Entry 4ICG (X-ray diffraction, 2.92 A resolution); this record covers chains C and A of the 4 polymer chains in the assembly.

Chain C:
Molecule: Hemolysin expression modulating protein (Involved in environmental regulation of virulence factors)
From: Salmonella enterica subsp. enterica serovar Typhimurium str. LT2
UniProtKB: Q7CR17 (Q7CR17_SALTY); numbering as in UniProt (aligned over 2-72)
Amino-acid sequence (75 residues; each row starts with the number of its first residue; numbers below 1 keep their minus sign (Gly-2 is residue -2)):
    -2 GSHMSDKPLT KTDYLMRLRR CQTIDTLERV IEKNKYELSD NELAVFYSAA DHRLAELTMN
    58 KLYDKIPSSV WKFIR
Disordered / not traced: -2 to 5
Differences from the reference sequence: expression tag (-2 to 1)
Modified residues: Mse1 (selenomethionine); Mse13 (selenomethionine; parent Met); Mse56 (selenomethionine; parent Met)
From the paper describing this entry:
  - mutagenesis - R17A: unchanged binding to DNA-binding protein H-NS (chain A)

Chain A:
Molecule: DNA-binding protein H-NS
From: Salmonella enterica subsp. enterica serovar Typhimurium str. LT2
Notes: fragment: N-terminal domain; engineered mutation(s): S2G
UniProtKB: P0A1S2 (HNS_SALTY); residue numbers follow UniProt; this construct covers 3-46
Amino-acid sequence (46 residues; each row starts with the number of its first residue):
     1 MGEALKILNN IRTLRAQARE CTLETLEEML EKLEVVVNER REEESA
Disordered / not traced: 1-2
Differences from the reference sequence: expression tag (1-2)
Modified residues: Mse1 (selenomethionine); Mse29 (selenomethionine; parent Met)
Curated features (UniProtKB/Swiss-Prot):
  - site: Arg12 (Interacts with Hha)
From the paper describing this entry:
  - mutagenesis - I11A: abolished binding to Hemolysin expression modulating protein (Involved in environmental regulation of virulence factors) (chain C)

Interface between chain C and chain A:
Residue-residue contacts - 7 pairs, chain C then chain A:
  Lys8(C) - Glu28(A)  salt bridge
  Asp48(C) - Lys32(A)  salt bridge
  Ile63(C) - Glu31(A)
  Ser65(C) - Glu31(A)  hydrogen bond
  Trp68(C) - Glu31(A)
  Trp68(C) - Lys32(A)
  Trp68(C) - Val35(A)  hydrophobic
Also at the interface, not in a pair above, chain C (7 interface residues in all): Ser45, Lys69
Also at the interface, not in a pair above, chain A (5 interface residues in all): Glu39
From the paper, about this interface:
  - interface residues, chain C: Asp48(C)

Overview:
7 residues of chain C and 5 residues of chain A are in contact; the contacts include 1 hydrogen bond and 2
salt bridges. Polar pairs include Lys8(C)-Glu28(A), Asp48(C)-Lys32(A) and Ser65(C)-Glu31(A). The paper reports
that I11A of chain A abolishes binding to Hemolysin expression modulating protein (Involved in environmental
regulation of virulence factors) (chain C); the interface residue Asp48(C).
Here chain C is Hemolysin expression modulating protein (Involved in environmental regulation of virulence
factors) and chain A is DNA-binding protein H-NS, both from Salmonella enterica subsp. enterica serovar
Typhimurium str. LT2. Entry 4ICG (N-terminal dimerization domain of H-NS in complex with Hha (Salmonella
Typhimurium)) was determined by X-ray diffraction.
